Entry 6NYP (X-ray diffraction, 2.70 A resolution); this record covers chains A and F.

== Chain A ==
Protein: B- and T-lymphocyte attenuator
From: Homo sapiens
UniProtKB: Q7Z6A9 (BTLA_HUMAN); residue numbers follow UniProt; this construct covers 31-137
Chain sequence (107 residues; each row starts with the number of its first residue):
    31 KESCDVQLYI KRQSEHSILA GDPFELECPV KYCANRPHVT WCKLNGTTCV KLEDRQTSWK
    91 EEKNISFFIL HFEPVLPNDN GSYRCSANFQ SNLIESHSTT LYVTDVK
Not modelled in the structure: 31-33, 136-137
Curated features (UniProtKB/Swiss-Prot):
  - glycosylation (N-linked (GlcNAc...) asparagine): Asn75, Asn94, Asn110
Cystine bridges: Cys34-Cys63, Cys58-Cys115, Cys72-Cys79
Bound ions: Na+: Leu38, Ile40
What the authors report for this chain:
  - conformationally variable residues (side-chain flip): Gln37, Arg42
  - mutagenesis - L123A: decreased binding to HVEM
  - mutagenesis - L123A: unchanged binding to UL144 (chain F)

== Chain F ==
Protein: UL144
From: Macacine herpesvirus 1
Chain sequence (118 residues; row label = number of the first residue in the row):
    21 EICKPEEVQL GDQCCPPCKQ GYRVTGQCTQ YTSTTCTLCP SGTYVSGLYQ CTQCTECQDT
    81 EVTIRNCTST QNTVCASKQY TSFSVPGVQH HKQRQSHTAH VTVKQGKSGR HTHHHHHH
Not modelled in the structure: 21, 99-138
Cystine bridges: Cys23-Cys34, Cys35-Cys48, Cys38-Cys56, Cys59-Cys71, Cys74-Cys87, Cys77-Cys95
Covalent attachments: N-acetylglucosamine (NAG) linked to Asn86
What the authors report for this chain:
  - mutagenesis - Y42A: abolished binding to B- and T-lymphocyte attenuator (chain A)
  - mutagenesis - G46K: increased binding to B- and T-lymphocyte attenuator (chain A)
  - post-translational modification sites: Asn86
  - mutagenesis - Q33A: decreased binding to B- and T-lymphocyte attenuator (chain A)

== Interface between chain A and chain F ==
Contacting residue pairs (44; chain A residue first):
  Gln37(A) with Thr52(F); Ser53(F)
  Leu38(A) with Tyr51(F); Thr52(F); Ser53(F), hydrogen bond (backbone-side chain)
  Tyr39(A) with Tyr51(F); Thr52(F)
  Ile40(A) with Tyr51(F)
  Lys41(A) with Gln50(F); Tyr51(F)
  Arg42(A) with Glu27(F), salt bridge; Cys34(F); Gln50(F), hydrogen bond (backbone-backbone)
  Gln43(A) with Lys24(F)
  Leu74(A) with Glu26(F)
  Thr77(A) with Pro25(F); Glu26(F)
  Arg114(A) with Glu26(F), hydrogen bond (side chain-backbone); Pro36(F); Pro37(F)
  Ser116(A) with Lys39(F)
  Ser121(A) with Tyr42(F); Thr57(F); Leu58(F), hydrogen bond (backbone-backbone)
  Asn122(A) with Cys56(F); Thr57(F), hydrogen bond
  Leu123(A) with Lys39(F); Tyr42(F), hydrophobic; Thr55(F); Cys56(F), hydrogen bond (backbone-backbone)
  Ile124(A) with Ser53(F); Thr54(F)
  Glu125(A) with Pro36(F); Pro37(F); Lys39(F), salt bridge; Ser53(F); Thr54(F), hydrogen bond (backbone-backbone)
  Ser126(A) with Pro36(F)
  His127(A) with Cys34(F); Pro36(F); Cys48(F); Thr49(F), hydrogen bond (side chain-backbone); Gln50(F); Thr52(F), hydrogen bond (side chain-backbone)
Also at the interface, not in a pair above, chain A (20 interface residues in all): Gly76, Ser128
Also at the interface, not in a pair above, chain F (21 interface residues in all): Cys35

== In short ==
20 residues of chain A face 21 of chain F across their interface; the contacts include 9 hydrogen bonds and 2
salt bridges. Polar pairs include Arg42(A)-Glu27(F), Glu125(A)-Lys39(F) and Leu38(A)-Ser53(F). The paper
reports that L123A of chain A reduces binding to HVEM; a modification site at Asn86(F); 4 substitutions were
tested in all.
Chain A is B- and T-lymphocyte attenuator (Homo sapiens) and chain F is UL144 (Macacine herpesvirus 1); the
structure, Crystal structure of UL144/BTLA complex, was determined by X-ray diffraction.
